PDB entry 4RC1 | X-ray diffraction, 2.40 A resolution | chains A and D of the 3 polymer chains in the assembly

[Chain A (and D)]
Name: UPF0264 protein MJ1099
Source organism: Methanocaldococcus jannaschii DSM 2661
Notes: chain D of this document is another copy of the same molecule, construct and numbering; everything in this record applies to it too
UniProtKB: Q58499 (Y1099_METJA); residues 1-235 here = UniProt positions 1-235
Sequence (242 residues; row label = number of the first residue in the row; numbers below 1 keep their minus sign (Met-6 is residue -6)):
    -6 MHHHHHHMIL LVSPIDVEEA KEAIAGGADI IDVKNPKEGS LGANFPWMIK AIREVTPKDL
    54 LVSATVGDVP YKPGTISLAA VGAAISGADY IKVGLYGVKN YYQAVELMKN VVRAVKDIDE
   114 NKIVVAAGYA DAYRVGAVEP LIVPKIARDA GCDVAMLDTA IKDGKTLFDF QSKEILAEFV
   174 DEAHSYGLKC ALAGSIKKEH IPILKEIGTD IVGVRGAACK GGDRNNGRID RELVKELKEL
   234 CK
Disordered / not traced: -6 (chain D: fully traced)
Differences from the reference sequence: expression tag (-6 to 0)
Curated features (UniProtKB/Swiss-Prot):
  - active site: Lys27 (Schiff-base intermediate with substrate), Lys85 (Proton acceptor)
  - mutagenesis: Asp25 (D25N: Lack of activity), Lys27 (K27R: Lack of activity), Lys85 (K85R: Lack of activity), Asp151 (D151N: Lack of activity), Lys155 (K155R: Almost no change in activity)

[How chain A and chain D interact]
Contacting residue pairs - 64 pairs, chain A then chain D:
  Glu31(A) - Lys65(D)  hydrogen bond (backbone-side chain)
  Glu31(A) - Pro66(D)
  Glu31(A) - Gly67(D)  hydrogen bond (side chain-backbone)
  Glu31(A) - Thr68(D)
  Ala36(A) - Gly67(D)
  Ala36(A) - Thr68(D)
  Ala36(A) - Leu71(D)  hydrophobic
  Asn37(A) - Gly67(D)
  Asn37(A) - Leu71(D)
  Phe38(A) - Pro66(D)
  Phe38(A) - Gly67(D)
  Phe38(A) - Ser70(D)
  Phe38(A) - Asn103(D)
  Pro39(A) - Ser70(D)
  Pro39(A) - Leu71(D)
  Pro39(A) - Val74(D)  hydrophobic
  Pro39(A) - Ala107(D)  hydrophobic
  Trp40(A) - Asn103(D)
  Trp40(A) - Arg106(D)
  Trp40(A) - Ala107(D)
  Ile42(A) - Leu71(D)  hydrophobic
  Val59(A) - Thr68(D)  hydrogen bond (backbone-side chain)
  Gly60(A) - Thr68(D)
  Asp61(A) - Lys65(D)
  Lys65(A) - Glu31(D)  hydrogen bond (side chain-backbone)
  Lys65(A) - Asp61(D)
  Pro66(A) - Glu31(D)
  Pro66(A) - Phe38(D)
  Gly67(A) - Glu31(D)  hydrogen bond (backbone-side chain)
  Gly67(A) - Ala36(D)
  Gly67(A) - Asn37(D)
  Gly67(A) - Phe38(D)
  Thr68(A) - Glu31(D)
  Thr68(A) - Ala36(D)
  Thr68(A) - Val59(D)  hydrogen bond (side chain-backbone)
  Thr68(A) - Gly60(D)
  Thr68(A) - Ile69(D)
  Thr68(A) - Ala72(D)
  Ile69(A) - Thr68(D)
  Ser70(A) - Phe38(D)
  Ser70(A) - Pro39(D)
  Leu71(A) - Ala36(D)  hydrophobic
  Leu71(A) - Asn37(D)
  Leu71(A) - Pro39(D)
  Leu71(A) - Ile42(D)  hydrophobic
  Leu71(A) - Leu71(D)
  Leu71(A) - Ala72(D)
  Leu71(A) - Gly75(D)
  Leu71(A) - Ala76(D)
  Ala72(A) - Thr68(D)
  Ala72(A) - Leu71(D)
  Ala72(A) - Ala72(D)
  Val74(A) - Pro39(D)  hydrophobic
  Val74(A) - Gly75(D)
  Gly75(A) - Leu71(D)
  Gly75(A) - Val74(D)
  Ala76(A) - Leu71(D)
  Ile78(A) - Val74(D)  hydrophobic
  Ile78(A) - Ile78(D)  hydrophobic
  Asn103(A) - Phe38(D)
  Asn103(A) - Trp40(D)
  Arg106(A) - Trp40(D)
  Ala107(A) - Pro39(D)  hydrophobic
  Ala107(A) - Trp40(D)
Other interface residues (no listed pair), chain A (29 interface residues in all): Lys43, Thr58, Ser79, Asp110
Other interface residues (no listed pair), chain D (27 interface residues in all): Thr58, Asp110

[In short]
29 residues of chain A and 27 residues of chain D are in contact; the contacts include 6 hydrogen bonds. Among
the polar pairs are Glu31(A)-Lys65(D), Glu31(A)-Gly67(D) and Val59(A)-Thr68(D). UniProt lists active-site
residues Lys27(A) and Lys85(A) and 5 mutagenesis sites on chain A.
Both chains are UPF0264 protein MJ1099 (Methanocaldococcus jannaschii DSM 2661). Entry 4RC1 (Structure of the
methanofuran/methanopterin biosynthetic enzyme MJ1099 from Methanocaldococcus jannaschii with PRPP) was
determined by X-ray diffraction, deposited together with 4U9P.
